9D39 - chains A and D of the 4 polymer chains in the assembly; structure by electron microscopy, 3.65 A resolution.

# Chain A
Protein: Glutamate receptor ionotropic, NMDA 1
Source organism: Homo sapiens
UniProtKB: Q05586 (NMDZ1_HUMAN); residue numbers follow UniProt; this construct covers 23-847
Amino-acid sequence (825 residues; row label = number of the first residue in the row):
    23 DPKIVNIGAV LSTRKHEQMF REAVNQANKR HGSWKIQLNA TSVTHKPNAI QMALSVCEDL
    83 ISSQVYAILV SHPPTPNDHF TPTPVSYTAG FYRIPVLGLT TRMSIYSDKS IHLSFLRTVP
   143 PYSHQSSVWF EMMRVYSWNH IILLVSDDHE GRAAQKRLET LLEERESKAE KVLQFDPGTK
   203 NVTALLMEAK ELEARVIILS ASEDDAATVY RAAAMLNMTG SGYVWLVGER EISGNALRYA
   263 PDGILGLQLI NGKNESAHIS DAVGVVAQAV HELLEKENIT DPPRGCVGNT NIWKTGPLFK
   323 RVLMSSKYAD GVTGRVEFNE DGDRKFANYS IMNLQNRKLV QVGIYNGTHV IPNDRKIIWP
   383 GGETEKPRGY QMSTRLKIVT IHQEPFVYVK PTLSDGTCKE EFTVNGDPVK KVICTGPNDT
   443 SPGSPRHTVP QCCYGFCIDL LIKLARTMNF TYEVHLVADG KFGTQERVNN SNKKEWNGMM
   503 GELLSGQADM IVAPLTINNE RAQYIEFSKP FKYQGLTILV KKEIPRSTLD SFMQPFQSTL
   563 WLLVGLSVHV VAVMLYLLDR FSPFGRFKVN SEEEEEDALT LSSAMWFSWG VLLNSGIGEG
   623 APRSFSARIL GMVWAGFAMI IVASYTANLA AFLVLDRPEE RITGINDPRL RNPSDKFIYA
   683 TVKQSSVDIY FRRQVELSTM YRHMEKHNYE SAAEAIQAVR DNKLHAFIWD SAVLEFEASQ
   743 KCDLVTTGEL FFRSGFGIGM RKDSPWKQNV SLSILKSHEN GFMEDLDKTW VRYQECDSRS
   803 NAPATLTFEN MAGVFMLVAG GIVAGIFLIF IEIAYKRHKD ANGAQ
Unresolved in the structure: 23-24, 586-599, 799-803, 838-847
Construct notes: engineered mutation Asn844 (Arg in Q05586), Gly845 (Arg in Q05586), Ala846 (Lys in Q05586)
Disulfides: Cys79-Cys308, Cys436-Cys455, Cys744-Cys798
Covalent attachments: N-acetylglucosamine (NAG) linked to Asn471, Asn771
Ligand contacts: glycine (GLY): Phe484, Pro516, Leu517, Thr518, Ser688, Trp731, Asp732, Phe758

# Chain D
Protein: Glutamate receptor ionotropic, NMDA 2D
Source organism: Homo sapiens
UniProtKB: O15399 (NMDE4_HUMAN); residues 28-880 here = UniProt positions 28-880
Amino-acid sequence (861 residues; each row starts with the number of its first residue):
    28 FPEEAPGPGG AGGPGGGLGG ARPLNVALVF SGPAYAAEAA RLGPAVAAAV RSPGLDVRPV
    88 ALVLNGSDPR SLVLQLCDLL SGLRVHGVVF EDDSRAPAVA PILDFLSAQT SLPIVAVHGG
   148 AALVLTPKEK GSTFLQLGSS TEQQLQVIFE VLEEYDWTSF VAVTTRAPGH RAFLSYIEVL
   208 TDGSLVGWEH RGALTLDPGA GEAVLSAQLR SVSAQIRLLF CAREEAEPVF RAAEEAGLTG
   268 SGYVWFMVGP QLAGGGGSGA PGEPPLLPGG APLPAGLFAV RSAGWRDDLA RRVAAGVAVV
   328 ARGAQALLRD YGFLPELGHD CRAQNRTHRG ESLHRYFMNI TWDNRDYSFN EDGFLVNPSL
   388 VVISLTRDRT WEVVGSWEQQ TLRLKYPLWS RYGRFLQPVD DTQHLTVATL EERPFVIVEP
   448 ADPISGTCIR DSVPCRSQLN RTHSPPPDAP RPEKRCCKGF CIDILKRLAH TIGFSYDLYL
   508 VTNGKHGKKI DGVWNGMIGE VFYQRADMAI GSLTINEERS EIVDFSVPFV ETGISVMVAR
   568 SNGTVSPSAF LEPYSPAVWV MMFVMCLTVV AVTVFIFEYL SPVGYNRSLA TGKRPGGSTF
   628 TIGKSIWLLW ALVFNNSVPV ENPRGTTSKI MVLVWAFFAV IFLASYTANL AAFMIQEEYV
   688 DTVSGLSDRK FQRPQEQYPP LKFGTVPNGS TEKNIRSNYP DMHSYMVRYN QPRVEEALTQ
   748 LKAGKLDAFI YDAAVLNYMA RKDEGCKLVT IGSGKVFATT GYGIALHKGS RWKRPIDLAL
   808 LQFLGDDEIE MLERLWLSGI CHNDKIEVMS SKLDIDNMAG VFYMLLVAMG LSLLVFAWEH
   868 LVYWRLRHCL GPTETSQVAP A
Unresolved in the structure: 28-51, 278-300, 424-426, 466-478, 608-625, 873-888
Construct notes: expression tag (881-888)
Disulfides: Cys104-Cys348, Cys455-Cys483, Cys462-Cys484, Cys773-Cys828
Ligand contacts: 2JL ((2S,3R)-1-(phenanthren-2-ylcarbonyl)piperazine-2,3-dicarboxylic acid): Glu439, Arg440, Pro441, His513, Ser539, Leu540, Thr541, Arg546, Gly716, Ser717, Thr718, Val741, Glu742, Tyr758, Asp759, Val762, Tyr765, Met766, Tyr789

# Chain A / chain D interface
Pairs across the interface (94):
  Ile519(A) with Leu808(D), hydrophobic
  Asn520(A) with Leu808(D)
  Asn521(A) with Leu805(D); Gln809(D)
  Ala524(A) with Arg801(D); Leu805(D); Leu808(D), hydrophobic
  Gln525(A) with Arg801(D), hydrogen bond (backbone-side chain)
  Lys531(A) with Ile542(D); Ser553(D)
  Tyr535(A) with Pro555(D); Thr786(D); Gly788(D), hydrogen bond (side chain-backbone)
  Phe554(A) with Phe664(D), hydrophobic; Ile668(D), hydrophobic
  Trp608(A) with Lys656(D); Ile657(D), hydrophobic; Leu660(D), hydrophobic
  Trp611(A) with Leu660(D), hydrophobic
  Leu615(A) with Leu660(D); Ala663(D); Phe664(D), hydrophobic; Val667(D)
  Ser617(A) with Leu639(D); Leu660(D); Ala663(D)
  Gly618(A) with Asn649(D), hydrogen bond (backbone-side chain)
  Ile619(A) with Asn649(D); Lys656(D)
  Val644(A) with Val667(D), hydrophobic
  Tyr647(A) with Ile668(D); Ala671(D), hydrophobic
  Thr648(A) with Ala671(D); Thr674(D); Ala675(D)
  Leu651(A) with Ser672(D); Ala675(D), hydrophobic
  Ala652(A) with Ala675(D)
  Leu655(A) with Asn676(D); Gln683(D)
  Val656(A) with Ala679(D), hydrophobic; Gln683(D), hydrogen bond (backbone-side chain)
  Arg659(A) with Gln683(D)
  Tyr692(A) with Gly812(D)
  Arg695(A) with Gln809(D); Gly812(D), hydrogen bond (side chain-backbone); Asp813(D)
  Gln696(A) with Gly812(D)
  Phe754(A) with Leu811(D); Gly812(D)
  Arg755(A) with Glu817(D), salt bridge
  Lys764(A) with Arg801(D)
  Leu774(A) with Glu544(D); Glu548(D)
  Leu777(A) with Ile542(D), hydrophobic; Ser547(D); Thr787(D)
  His780(A) with Ala785(D); Thr786(D), hydrogen bond (side chain-backbone)
  Glu781(A) with Asn543(D); Glu544(D), hydrogen bond (side chain-backbone); Glu545(D); Asn721(D), hydrogen bond (backbone-side chain)
  Gly783(A) with Phe784(D)
  Glu786(A) with Ser694(D), hydrogen bond; Phe784(D)
  Pro805(A) with Phe680(D)
  Thr807(A) with Glu579(D); Tyr581(D); Phe680(D)
  Leu808(A) with Asn676(D)
  Thr809(A) with Ser582(D); Val585(D)
  Phe810(A) with Val585(D); Met588(D), hydrophobic
  Met813(A) with Tyr581(D), hydrophobic; Val585(D), hydrophobic
  Val816(A) with Phe665(D), hydrophobic
  Phe817(A) with Val585(D), hydrophobic; Met588(D), hydrophobic; Phe665(D), hydrophobic
  Leu819(A) with Val661(D); Phe664(D), hydrophobic
  Val820(A) with Val596(D), hydrophobic; Phe665(D), hydrophobic
  Gly823(A) with Met658(D)
  Ile824(A) with Val599(D), hydrophobic; Met658(D), hydrophobic
  Leu830(A) with Thr654(D)
  Ile831(A) with Ile603(D); Tyr606(D); Thr654(D)
  Glu834(A) with Thr653(D)
  Ile835(A) with Tyr606(D), hydrophobic
Also at the interface, not in a pair above, chain A (60 interface residues in all): Tyr526, Trp563, Asn616, Phe753, Lys769, Lys778, Arg794, Ala806, Ala821, Gly827
Also at the interface, not in a pair above, chain D (68 interface residues in all): Phe552, Glu558, Ala584, Met589, Met592, Thr595, Asn643, Val659, Trp662, Ile682, Ser724, Asn725, Lys800, Asp814

# Overview
60 residues of chain A and 68 residues of chain D are in contact; the contacts include 9 hydrogen bonds and 1
salt bridge. Among the polar pairs are Arg755(A)-Glu817(D), Gln525(A)-Arg801(D) and Tyr535(A)-Gly788(D). Bound
to chain A: glycine. Ligands of chain D: compound 2JL.
Here chain A is Glutamate receptor ionotropic, NMDA 1 and chain D is Glutamate receptor ionotropic, NMDA 2D,
both from Homo sapiens. Entry 9D39 (Gly-,PPDA- bound GluN1a-2B-2D NMDAR) was determined by electron microscopy
together with 9D37, 9D38, 9D3A, 9D3B and 9D3C from the same study.
